4UMF - chains B and D of the 4 polymer chains in the assembly; structure by X-ray diffraction, 2.28 A resolution.

== Chain B (and D) ==
Molecule: 3-deoxy-D-manno-octulosonate 8-phosphate phosphatase kdsc
From: Moraxella catarrhalis BC8
Notes: EC 3.1.3.45; chain D of this document is another copy of the same molecule, construct and numbering; everything in this record applies to it too
UniProtKB: F1X4B5 (F1X4B5_MORCA); residues 1-173 here = UniProt positions 1-173
Chain sequence (193 residues; row label = number of the first residue in the row; numbers below 1 keep their minus sign (Met-19 is residue -19)):
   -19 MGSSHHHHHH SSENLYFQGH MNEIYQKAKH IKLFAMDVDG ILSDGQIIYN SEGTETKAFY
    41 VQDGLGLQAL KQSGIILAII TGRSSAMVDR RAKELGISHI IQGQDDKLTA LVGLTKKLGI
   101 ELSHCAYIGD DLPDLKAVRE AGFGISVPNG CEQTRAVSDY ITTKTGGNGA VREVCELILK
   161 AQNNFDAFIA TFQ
Unresolved in the structure: -19 to 0
Sequence notes: expression tag (-19 to 0)
Ion coordination: Mg2+: Asp17, Asp19, Asp110 (together with phosphate ion)
Small-molecule neighbours:
  - 3-deoxy-manno-oct-2-ulosonic acid (KDO; 3-deoxy-alpha-D-manno-oct-2-ulopyranosonic acid), molecule 1: Asp19, Thr61, Gly62, Arg63, Pro113
  - 3-deoxy-manno-oct-2-ulosonic acid (KDO), molecule 2: Val41, Gly44, Leu45, Gln48, Arg71, Leu75

== Interface between chain B and chain D ==
Contacting residue pairs (49; chain B residue first):
  Asp19(B) - Val41(D)
  Asp24(B) - Tyr40(D)
  Gly25(B) - Phe39(D)
  Gly25(B) - Tyr40(D)
  Gly25(B) - Val41(D)  hydrogen bond (backbone-backbone)
  Gln26(B) - Phe39(D)
  Ile27(B) - Ala38(D)
  Ile27(B) - Phe39(D)  hydrogen bond (backbone-backbone)
  Ile28(B) - Thr36(D)
  Ile28(B) - Lys37(D)
  Ile28(B) - Ala38(D)  hydrophobic
  Tyr29(B) - Thr36(D)
  Tyr29(B) - Lys37(D)  hydrogen bond (backbone-backbone)
  Tyr29(B) - Phe39(D)  hydrophobic
  Tyr29(B) - Met67(D)
  Tyr29(B) - Arg70(D)
  Tyr29(B) - Arg71(D)
  Tyr29(B) - Glu74(D)  hydrogen bond
  Asn30(B) - Thr34(D)
  Asn30(B) - Glu35(D)
  Asn30(B) - Thr36(D)
  Asn30(B) - Met67(D)
  Ser31(B) - Thr34(D)
  Ser31(B) - Glu35(D)  hydrogen bond (backbone-backbone)
  Ser31(B) - Met67(D)  hydrogen bond (backbone-side chain)
  Glu32(B) - Glu32(D)
  Glu32(B) - Thr34(D)  hydrogen bond
  Gly33(B) - Arg70(D)  hydrogen bond (backbone-side chain)
  Thr34(B) - Arg70(D)
  Arg63(B) - Arg71(D)
  Arg63(B) - Glu74(D)  salt bridge
  Asp110(B) - Gln42(D)  hydrogen bond
  Asp111(B) - Gln42(D)
  Asp111(B) - Leu45(D)
  Asp111(B) - Arg152(D)  salt bridge
  Leu112(B) - Leu45(D)  hydrophobic
  Leu112(B) - Phe168(D)  hydrophobic
  Leu112(B) - Ile169(D)  hydrophobic
  Leu112(B) - Phe172(D)
  Pro113(B) - Leu45(D)
  Pro113(B) - Phe172(D)
  Leu115(B) - Phe172(D)
  Leu115(B) - Gln173(D)
  Lys116(B) - Phe172(D)
  Lys116(B) - Gln173(D)
  Arg119(B) - Gln173(D)  hydrogen bond (side chain-backbone)
  Asn129(B) - Gln42(D)  hydrogen bond (backbone-side chain)
  Gly130(B) - Gln42(D)
  Gln133(B) - Ile169(D)
Other interface residues (no listed pair), chain B (25 interface residues in all): Glu35, Cys131
Other interface residues (no listed pair), chain D (24 interface residues in all): Asp24, Gly33, Ala66, Phe165

== In short ==
The interface between chain B and chain D involves 25 residues on one side and 24 on the other, with 11
hydrogen bonds and 2 salt bridges. Polar contacts include Arg63(B)-Glu74(D), Asp111(B)-Arg152(D) and
Tyr29(B)-Glu74(D). Ligands of chain B: 3-deoxy-manno-oct-2-ulosonic acid.
Both chains are 3-deoxy-D-manno-octulosonate 8-phosphate phosphatase kdsc (Moraxella catarrhalis BC8). Entry
4UMF (Crystal structure of 3-deoxy-D-manno-octulosonate 8-phosphate phosphatase from Moraxella catarrhalis in
complex with Magnesium ion, Phosphate ion ...) was determined by X-ray diffraction together with 4UM5, 4UM7,
4UMD and 4UME from the same study.
